PDB entry 1B8H | X-ray diffraction, 3.00 A resolution | chains B and D of the 4 polymer chains in the assembly

[Chain B]
Protein: DNA polymerase processivity component
From: Enterobacteria phage RB69
UniProt: O80164 (DPA5_BPR69); residue numbers follow UniProt; this construct covers 1-228
Amino-acid sequence (228 residues; numbered 1 to 228; the number before each row is that of its first residue):
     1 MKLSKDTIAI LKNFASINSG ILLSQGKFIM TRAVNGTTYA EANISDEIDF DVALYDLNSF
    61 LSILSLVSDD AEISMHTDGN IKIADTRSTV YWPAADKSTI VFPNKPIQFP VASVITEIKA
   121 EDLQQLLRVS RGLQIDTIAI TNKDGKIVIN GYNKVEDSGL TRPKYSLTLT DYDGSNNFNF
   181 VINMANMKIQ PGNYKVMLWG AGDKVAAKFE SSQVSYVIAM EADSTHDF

[Chain D]
Protein: DNA POLYMERASE fragment
UniProt: Q38087 (DPOL_BPR69); residues 893-903 here = UniProt positions 893-903
Amino-acid sequence (11 residues; each row starts with the number of its first residue):
   893 KKASLFDMFD F
Swiss-Prot annotation at these positions:
  - region: Leu897 to Phe903 (Interaction with the polymerase clamp)

[Interface between chain B and chain D]
Pairs across the interface (26; chain B residue first):
  Arg32(B) - Phe898(D)
  Arg32(B) - Phe903(D)
  Asn35(B) - Lys894(D)
  Gly36(B) - Ser896(D)
  Gly36(B) - Leu897(D)  hydrogen bond (backbone-backbone)
  Thr37(B) - Ala895(D)
  Thr37(B) - Leu897(D)
  Thr38(B) - Leu897(D)
  Tyr39(B) - Leu897(D)  hydrophobic
  Asn104(B) - Phe903(D)  hydrogen bond (side chain-backbone)
  Lys105(B) - Asp902(D)  salt bridge
  Lys105(B) - Phe903(D)
  Ile107(B) - Phe901(D)  hydrophobic
  Ile107(B) - Phe903(D)  hydrophobic
  Gln108(B) - Phe901(D)
  Pro110(B) - Phe901(D)
  Lys204(B) - Asp899(D)
  Val205(B) - Met900(D)
  Ala206(B) - Met900(D)  hydrophobic
  Val217(B) - Leu897(D)
  Ile218(B) - Leu897(D)
  Ala219(B) - Ala895(D)
  Ala219(B) - Ser896(D)
  Ala219(B) - Leu897(D)
  Met220(B) - Ala895(D)
  Glu221(B) - Ala895(D)
Other interface residues (no listed pair), chain B (24 interface residues in all): Pro103, Pro106, Phe109, Trp199, Ala222
Other interface residues (no listed pair), chain D (11 interface residues in all): Lys893
The authors on this interface:
  - interface residues, chain D: Leu897(D), Met900(D), Phe901(D)

[In short]
Chain B and chain D form an interface of 24 and 11 residues respectively; the contacts include 2 hydrogen
bonds and 1 salt bridge. Polar contacts include Lys105(B)-Asp902(D), Asn104(B)-Phe903(D) and
Gly36(B)-Leu897(D). The paper reports interface residues Leu897(D), Met900(D) and Phe901(D).
Chain B is DNA polymerase processivity component (Enterobacteria phage RB69) and chain D is DNA POLYMERASE
fragment; the structure, Sliding clamp, DNA polymerase, was determined by X-ray diffraction together with 1CLQ
and 1B77 from the same study.
